PDB entry 1FNT | X-ray diffraction, 3.20 A resolution | chains D and E of the 42 polymer chains in the assembly

[Chain D]
Name: Proteasome component PRE6
From: Saccharomyces cerevisiae
Notes: EC 3.4.99.46
UniProt: P40303 (PSA7_YEAST); numbering as in UniProt (aligned over 1-254)
Chain sequence (254 residues; each row starts with the number of its first residue):
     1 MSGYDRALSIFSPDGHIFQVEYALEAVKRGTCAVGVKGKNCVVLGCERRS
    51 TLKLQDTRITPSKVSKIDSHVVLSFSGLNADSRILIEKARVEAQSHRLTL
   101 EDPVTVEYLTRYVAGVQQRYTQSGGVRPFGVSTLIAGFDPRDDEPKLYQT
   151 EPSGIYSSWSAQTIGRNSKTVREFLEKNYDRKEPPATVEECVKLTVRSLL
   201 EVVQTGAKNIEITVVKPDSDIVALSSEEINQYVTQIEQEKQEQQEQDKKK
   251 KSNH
Disordered / not traced: 1-4, 244-254

[Chain E]
Name: Proteasome component PUP2
From: Saccharomyces cerevisiae
Notes: EC 3.4.99.46
UniProt: P32379 (PSA5_YEAST); numbering as in UniProt (aligned over 1-260)
Chain sequence (260 residues; row label = number of the first residue in the row):
     1 MFLTRSEYDRGVSTFSPEGRLFQVEYSLEAIKLGSTAIGIATKEGVVLGV
    51 EKRATSPLLESDSIEKIVEIDRHIGCAMSGLTADARSMIEHARTAAVTHN
   101 LYYDEDINVESLTQSVCDLALRFGEGASGEERLMSRPFGVALLIAGHDAD
   151 DGYQLFHAEPSGTFYRYNAKAIGSGSEGAQAELLNEWHSSLTLKEAELLV
   201 LKILKQVMEEKLDENNAQLSCITKQDGFKIYDNEKTAELIKELKEKEAAE
   251 SPEEADVEMS
Disordered / not traced: 1-6, 251-260
Bound ions: Mg2+: Glu-105 (shared with 2 residues of chain M)

[Chain D / chain E interface]
Residue-residue contacts (42):
  Asp-5(D) / Arg-10(E)
  Ser-9(D) / Ser-135(E)  hydrogen bond
  Ser-9(D) / Arg-136(E)
  Ile-10(D) / Gln-23(E)
  Phe-11(D) / Gln-23(E)  hydrogen bond (backbone-side chain)
  Phe-11(D) / Tyr-26(E)
  Phe-11(D) / Ser-27(E)
  Phe-11(D) / Pro-137(E)
  Ser-12(D) / Tyr-26(E)
  Pro-13(D) / Arg-10(E)
  Pro-13(D) / Tyr-26(E)
  Pro-13(D) / Glu-29(E)
  Asp-14(D) / Glu-29(E)
  Asp-14(D) / Leu-33(E)
  Gly-15(D) / Tyr-26(E)
  Gly-15(D) / Ala-30(E)
  His-16(D) / Leu-33(E)
  Lys-37(D) / Glu-60(E)  salt bridge
  Gln-118(D) / Ala-83(E)
  Gln-118(D) / Ser-87(E)
  Gln-122(D) / Ser-135(E)  hydrogen bond (backbone-side chain)
  Ile-155(D) / Thr-82(E)
  Tyr-156(D) / Arg-86(E)  hydrogen bond
  Ser-157(D) / Leu-59(E)
  Ser-157(D) / Ser-63(E)
  Ser-158(D) / Leu-59(E)
  Ser-158(D) / Glu-60(E)  hydrogen bond (backbone-backbone)
  Ser-158(D) / Ser-63(E)  hydrogen bond (backbone-side chain)
  Trp-159(D) / Thr-55(E)
  Trp-159(D) / Leu-58(E)
  Trp-159(D) / Leu-59(E)
  Trp-159(D) / Glu-60(E)
  Ser-160(D) / Leu-58(E)  hydrogen bond (backbone-backbone)
  Ser-160(D) / Glu-60(E)
  Ala-161(D) / Leu-58(E)
  Arg-172(D) / Ser-56(E)
  Glu-176(D) / Ser-56(E)  hydrogen bond
  Glu-176(D) / Pro-57(E)
  Glu-176(D) / Leu-58(E)
  Arg-181(D) / Pro-57(E)  hydrogen bond (side chain-backbone)
  Arg-181(D) / Leu-59(E)  hydrogen bond (side chain-backbone)
  Arg-181(D) / Glu-60(E)
Also at the interface, not in a pair above, chain D (26 interface residues in all): Thr-121, Ser-153, Leu-175, Tyr-179
Also at the interface, not in a pair above, chain E (23 interface residues in all): Val-12, Gly-139

[In short]
26 residues of chain D and 23 residues of chain E are in contact, with 10 hydrogen bonds and 1 salt bridge.
Polar contacts include Lys-37(D)/Glu-60(E), Ser-9(D)/Ser-135(E) and Phe-11(D)/Gln-23(E).
Chain D is Proteasome component PRE6 and chain E is Proteasome component PUP2, both from Saccharomyces
cerevisiae; the structure, Crystal structure of the 20S proteasome from yeast in complex with the proteasome
activator PA26 from ..., was determined by X-ray diffraction.
